PDB entry 7YXK | X-ray diffraction, 2.43 A resolution | chains A and B

# Chain A (and B)
Protein: GH14974p
Organism: Drosophila melanogaster
Notes: EC 1.14.11.-; chain B of this document is another copy of the same molecule, construct and numbering; everything in this record applies to it too
UniProt: Q9VU77 (Q9VU77_DROME); residue numbers follow UniProt; this construct covers 1-316
Sequence (322 residues; each row starts with the number of its first residue; numbers below 1 keep their minus sign (Gly-5 is residue -5)):
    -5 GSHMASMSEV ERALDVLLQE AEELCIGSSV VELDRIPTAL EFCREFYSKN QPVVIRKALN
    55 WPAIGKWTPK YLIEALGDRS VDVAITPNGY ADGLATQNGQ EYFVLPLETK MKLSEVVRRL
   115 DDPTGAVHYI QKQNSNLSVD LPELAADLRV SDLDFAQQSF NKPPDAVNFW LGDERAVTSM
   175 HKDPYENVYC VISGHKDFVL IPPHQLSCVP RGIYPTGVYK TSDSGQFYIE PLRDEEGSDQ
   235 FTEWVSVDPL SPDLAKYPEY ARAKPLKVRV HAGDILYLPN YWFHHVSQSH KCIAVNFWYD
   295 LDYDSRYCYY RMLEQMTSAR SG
Disordered / not traced: -5 to 0, 130-133, 313-316
Construct notes: expression tag (-5 to 0)
Modified residues: Cys19 (S-hydroxycysteine; CSO)
Metal / ion sites: Mn2+: His175, Asp177, His278 (together with (2R)-2-(carboxycarbonylamino)propanoic acid)
Ligand contacts: (2R)-2-(carboxycarbonylamino)propanoic acid: Gln125, Trp164, Thr172, His175, Asp177, Asn181, Tyr183, Lys190, His278, Val280, Asn290, Trp292
Swiss-Prot annotation at these positions:
  - binding site (2-oxoglutarate): Tyr123, Thr172, Asn181, Tyr183, Lys190, Trp292
  - binding site (succinate): Tyr123, Tyr183, Lys190
  - binding site (Fe cation): His175, Asp177, His278
  - modified residue: Cys19 (Cysteine sulfenic acid (-SOH))
What the authors report for this chain:
  - Mn2+ coordination: His175, Asp177
  - conformationally variable residues (loop rearrangement, side-chain flip): Tyr123 to Leu138, Trp164

# How chain A and chain B interact
Contacting residue pairs (75; chain A residue first):
  Glu3(A) - Val4(B)
  Val4(A) - Glu3(B)
  Val4(A) - Val4(B)  hydrophobic
  Arg6(A) - Gln309(B)
  Ala7(A) - Met306(B)
  Ala7(A) - Gln309(B)
  Ala7(A) - Met310(B)  hydrophobic
  Val10(A) - Arg305(B)
  Val10(A) - Met306(B)
  Leu11(A) - Cys302(B)  hydrophobic
  Leu11(A) - Tyr303(B)  hydrophobic
  Leu11(A) - Met306(B)  hydrophobic
  Glu14(A) - Tyr301(B)
  Glu14(A) - Cys302(B)
  Glu14(A) - Arg305(B)  salt bridge
  Ala15(A) - Cys302(B)  hydrogen bond (backbone-side chain)
  Leu18(A) - Tyr297(B)  hydrophobic
  Leu18(A) - Tyr301(B)  hydrophobic
  Ile20(A) - Tyr297(B)
  Ile20(A) - Asp298(B)
  Ile20(A) - Ser299(B)
  Ile20(A) - Cys302(B)  hydrophobic
  Ala33(A) - Leu34(B)
  Leu34(A) - Ala33(B)
  Leu34(A) - Cys37(B)  hydrophobic
  Leu34(A) - Gln152(B)
  Cys37(A) - Cys37(B)  hydrophobic
  Cys37(A) - Arg38(B)
  Arg38(A) - Cys37(B)
  Arg38(A) - Gln152(B)  hydrogen bond (side chain-backbone)
  Arg38(A) - Ser153(B)
  Arg38(A) - Asn155(B)
  Tyr41(A) - Ser42(B)
  Tyr41(A) - Lys43(B)  hydrogen bond
  Ser42(A) - Tyr41(B)
  Ser42(A) - Ser42(B)
  Ser42(A) - Asp298(B)
  Gln152(A) - Leu34(B)
  Gln152(A) - Arg38(B)  hydrogen bond (backbone-side chain)
  Ser153(A) - Arg38(B)
  Asn155(A) - Arg38(B)
  His198(A) - Tyr303(B)
  Asp296(A) - Lys43(B)
  Tyr297(A) - Leu18(B)  hydrophobic
  Asp298(A) - Ile20(B)
  Asp298(A) - Ser42(B)
  Asp298(A) - Arg300(B)  salt bridge
  Ser299(A) - Arg300(B)  hydrogen bond
  Arg300(A) - Ser42(B)
  Arg300(A) - Asp298(B)  salt bridge
  Arg300(A) - Ser299(B)
  Arg300(A) - Arg300(B)
  Tyr301(A) - Glu14(B)
  Tyr301(A) - Leu18(B)  hydrophobic
  Cys302(A) - Leu11(B)  hydrophobic
  Cys302(A) - Glu14(B)
  Cys302(A) - Ala15(B)
  Cys302(A) - Ile20(B)  hydrophobic
  Tyr303(A) - Leu11(B)
  Tyr303(A) - His198(B)
  Tyr303(A) - Tyr303(B)  hydrophobic
  Tyr303(A) - Leu307(B)
  Arg305(A) - Val10(B)
  Arg305(A) - Glu14(B)  salt bridge
  Met306(A) - Ala7(B)
  Met306(A) - Val10(B)
  Met306(A) - Leu11(B)  hydrophobic
  Met306(A) - Met306(B)  hydrophobic
  Leu307(A) - Tyr303(B)
  Gln309(A) - Arg6(B)
  Gln309(A) - Ala7(B)
  Gln309(A) - Val10(B)
  Met310(A) - Ala7(B)  hydrophobic
  Met310(A) - Met306(B)  hydrophobic
  Met310(A) - Met310(B)  hydrophobic
Interface residues without a listed pair, chain A (36 interface residues in all): Lys43, Pro197, Tyr304
Interface residues without a listed pair, chain B (38 interface residues in all): Ser2, Leu8, Glu39, Pro197, Tyr304

# In short
The interface between chain A and chain B involves 36 residues on one side and 38 on the other, with 5
hydrogen bonds and 4 salt bridges. Among the polar pairs are Glu14(A)-Arg305(B), Asp298(A)-Arg300(B) and
Ala15(A)-Cys302(B). Bound to chain A: (2R)-2-(carboxycarbonylamino)propanoic acid. From the paper: Mn2+
coordination by His175(A) and Asp177(A); conformational variability at Tyr123(A) and Trp164(A).
Chain A and chain B are both GH14974p (Drosophila melanogaster); the structure, Drosophila melanogaster JMJD7
(dmJMJD7) in complex with Mn and N-oxalyl-D-alanine (NODA), was determined by X-ray diffraction together with
7YXH, 7YXI, 7YXJ and 7YXL from the same study.
